PDB entry 2V2G | X-ray diffraction, 1.60 A resolution | chains A and B

# Chain A (and B)
Molecule: Peroxiredoxin 6
From: Arenicola marina
Notes: EC 1.11.1.15; chain B of this document is another copy of the same molecule, construct and numbering; everything in this record applies to it too
UniProtKB: Q1AN22 (Q1AN22_AREMA); residues 1-220 here = UniProt positions 1-220
Chain sequence (233 residues; each row starts with the number of its first residue):
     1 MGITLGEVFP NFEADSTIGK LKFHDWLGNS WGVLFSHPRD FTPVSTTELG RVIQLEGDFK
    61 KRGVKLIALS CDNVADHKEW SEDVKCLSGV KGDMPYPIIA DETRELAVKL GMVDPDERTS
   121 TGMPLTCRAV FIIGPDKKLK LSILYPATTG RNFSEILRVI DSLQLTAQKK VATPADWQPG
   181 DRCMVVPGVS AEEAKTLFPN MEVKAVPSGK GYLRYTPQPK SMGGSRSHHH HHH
Unresolved in the structure: 1, 222-233 (chain B: 1, 220-233)
Differences from the reference sequence: engineered mutation Ser-45 (Cys in Q1AN22)
Small-molecule neighbours:
  - benzoic acid (BEZ), molecule 1: Pro-38, Thr-42, Pro-43, Val-44, Ser-45, Glu-117, Arg-128, Ala-147
  - benzoic acid (BEZ), molecule 2: Ala-172, Val-186, Pro-187

# How chain A and chain B interact
Contacting residue pairs (121; chain A residue first):
  Thr-4(A) with Gly-111(B)
  Leu-5(A) with Pro-115(B); Leu-144(B); Tyr-145(B); Pro-146(B)
  Gly-6(A) with Pro-115(B)
  Phe-41(A) with Lys-210(B); Tyr-212(B)
  Thr-42(A) with Pro-187(B); Tyr-212(B)
  Pro-43(A) with Met-184(B), hydrophobic; Val-185(B); Tyr-212(B); Leu-213(B), hydrophobic
  Val-44(A) with Ala-172(B), hydrophobic; Thr-173(B); Pro-174(B), hydrophobic; Met-184(B), hydrophobic
  Thr-46(A) with Tyr-212(B)
  Thr-47(A) with Pro-174(B); Ala-175(B), hydrogen bond (side chain-backbone)
  Glu-48(A) with Ala-175(B)
  Arg-51(A) with Asp-176(B), salt bridge
  Trp-80(A) with Tyr-212(B), hydrogen bond
  Glu-82(A) with Pro-207(B)
  Asp-83(A) with Val-206(B); Pro-207(B); Ser-208(B), hydrogen bond; Tyr-212(B), hydrogen bond
  Cys-86(A) with Lys-204(B); Pro-207(B)
  Leu-87(A) with Lys-204(B); Leu-213(B), hydrophobic; Tyr-215(B)
  Gly-111(A) with Thr-4(B)
  Pro-115(A) with Leu-5(B); Gly-6(B)
  Lys-140(A) with Pro-146(B)
  Leu-141(A) with Leu-144(B); Tyr-145(B), hydrophobic
  Ser-142(A) with Ile-143(B); Leu-144(B), hydrogen bond (backbone-backbone)
  Ile-143(A) with Ser-142(B); Ile-143(B), hydrophobic
  Leu-144(A) with Leu-5(B); Leu-141(B); Ser-142(B), hydrogen bond (backbone-backbone)
  Tyr-145(A) with Leu-5(B); Leu-141(B), hydrophobic; Glu-155(B), hydrogen bond; Val-159(B), hydrophobic
  Pro-146(A) with Leu-5(B); Lys-140(B); Leu-141(B); Leu-163(B), hydrophobic
  Thr-148(A) with Ser-162(B); Thr-166(B); Ala-172(B); Thr-173(B), hydrogen bond (backbone-backbone)
  Thr-149(A) with Val-159(B); Ser-162(B), hydrogen bond; Leu-163(B); Thr-173(B)
  Gly-150(A) with Arg-158(B), hydrogen bond (backbone-side chain); Thr-173(B), hydrogen bond (backbone-backbone); Pro-174(B)
  Arg-151(A) with Arg-158(B); Ala-175(B); Asp-176(B), hydrogen bond (backbone-backbone)
  Asn-152(A) with Glu-155(B), hydrogen bond; Arg-158(B); Asp-176(B)
  Phe-153(A) with Asp-176(B)
  Glu-155(A) with Tyr-145(B), hydrogen bond; Asn-152(B), hydrogen bond
  Arg-158(A) with Gly-150(B), hydrogen bond (side chain-backbone); Arg-151(B); Asn-152(B)
  Val-159(A) with Tyr-145(B), hydrophobic; Thr-149(B)
  Ser-162(A) with Thr-148(B); Thr-149(B), hydrogen bond
  Leu-163(A) with Pro-146(B), hydrophobic; Thr-149(B)
  Thr-166(A) with Thr-148(B)
  Ala-172(A) with Val-44(B), hydrophobic; Thr-148(B)
  Thr-173(A) with Val-44(B); Thr-148(B), hydrogen bond (backbone-backbone); Thr-149(B); Gly-150(B), hydrogen bond (backbone-backbone)
  Pro-174(A) with Val-44(B), hydrophobic; Thr-47(B); Gly-150(B)
  Ala-175(A) with Thr-47(B), hydrogen bond (backbone-side chain); Glu-48(B); Arg-151(B)
  Asp-176(A) with Arg-51(B), salt bridge; Arg-151(B), hydrogen bond (backbone-backbone); Asn-152(B); Phe-153(B)
  Met-184(A) with Pro-43(B), hydrophobic; Val-44(B), hydrophobic
  Val-185(A) with Pro-43(B)
  Pro-187(A) with Thr-42(B)
  Val-206(A) with Asp-83(B)
  Pro-207(A) with Glu-82(B); Asp-83(B); Cys-86(B)
  Ser-208(A) with Phe-41(B); Glu-79(B); Asp-83(B), hydrogen bond
  Lys-210(A) with Phe-41(B)
  Tyr-212(A) with Phe-41(B); Thr-42(B); Pro-43(B); Thr-46(B); Trp-80(B), hydrogen bond; Asp-83(B), hydrogen bond
  Leu-213(A) with Pro-43(B), hydrophobic
  Tyr-215(A) with Leu-87(B)
Other interface residues (no listed pair), chain A (59 interface residues in all): Glu-79, Val-113, Cys-127, Ala-147, Ser-154, Lys-204, Arg-214
Other interface residues (no listed pair), chain B (58 interface residues in all): Val-113, Cys-127, Ala-147, Arg-214

# In short
59 residues of chain A face 58 of chain B across their interface; the contacts include 24 hydrogen bonds and 2
salt bridges. Polar contacts include Arg-51(A)/Asp-176(B), Thr-47(A)/Ala-175(B) and Trp-80(A)/Tyr-212(B).
Ligands of chain A: benzoic acid.
Chain A and chain B are both Peroxiredoxin 6 (Arenicola marina); the structure, Crystal Structure of the C45S
mutant of the Peroxiredoxin 6 of Arenicola Marina. Monoclinic form, was determined by X-ray diffraction (same
publication as 2V32 and 2V41).
